PDB entry 6P0U | X-ray diffraction, 3.30 A resolution | chains B and C of the 6 polymer chains in the assembly

Chain B:
Name: DNA-binding protein Fis
From: Escherichia coli
Reference sequence: P0A6R3 (FIS_ECOLI); numbering as in UniProt (aligned over 1-98)
Chain sequence (98 residues; row label = number of the first residue in the row):
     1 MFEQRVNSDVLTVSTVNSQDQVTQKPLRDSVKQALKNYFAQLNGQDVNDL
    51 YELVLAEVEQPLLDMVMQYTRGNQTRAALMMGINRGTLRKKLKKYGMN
Disordered / not traced: 1-8, 16-21
Swiss-Prot annotation at these positions:
  - DNA-binding region: Gln-74 to Lys-93 (H-T-H motif)
  - region: Asn-17 to Gly-44 (Required for the stimulation of HIN-mediated recombination)

Chain C:
Molecule: DNA (27-mer), fx1-2
Sequence (27 nucleotides; row label = number of the first residue in the row):
     1 AATGTTGTGTTTTTAACAGACTACATT

Chain B / chain C interface:
Contacting residue pairs (13; chain B residue first):
  Gly-72(B) with DT6(C), phosphate contact
  Asn-73(B) with DT5(C), hydrogen bond to the phosphate; DT6(C), phosphate contact
  Gln-74(B) with DT6(C), hydrogen bond to the phosphate; DG7(C), hydrogen bond to the phosphate
  Thr-75(B) with DT5(C), phosphate contact; DT6(C), hydrogen bond to the phosphate
  Arg-85(B) with DT6(C), base contact; DG7(C), hydrogen bond to the base; DT8(C), hydrogen bond to the base
  Arg-89(B) with DT6(C), sugar contact; DG7(C), salt bridge to the phosphate; DT8(C), salt bridge to the phosphate

Summary:
6 residues of chain B and 4 residues of chain C are in contact; the contacts include 6 hydrogen bonds and 2
salt bridges. Among the polar pairs are Arg-85(B)/DG7(C), Arg-85(B)/DT8(C) and Asn-73(B)/DT5(C).
Here chain B is DNA-binding protein Fis (Escherichia coli) and chain C is DNA (27-mer), fx1-2. Entry 6P0U
(Crystal structure of ternary DNA complex " FX(1-2)-2Xis" containing E. coli Fis and phage lambda Xis) was
determined by X-ray diffraction together with 6P0S and 6P0T from the same study.
